Entry 3U1S (X-ray diffraction, 2.30 A resolution); this record covers chains L and H.

[Chain L]
Molecule: Fab PGT145 Light chain
Source organism: Homo sapiens
Notes: fragment: fragment antigen binding; antibody fragment or engineered binder
Amino-acid sequence (239 residues; row label = number of the first residue in the row; a row labelled like 27A-27E holds insertion residues (27A, then the next letters in order); numbers below 1 keep their minus sign (Met-19 is residue -19)):
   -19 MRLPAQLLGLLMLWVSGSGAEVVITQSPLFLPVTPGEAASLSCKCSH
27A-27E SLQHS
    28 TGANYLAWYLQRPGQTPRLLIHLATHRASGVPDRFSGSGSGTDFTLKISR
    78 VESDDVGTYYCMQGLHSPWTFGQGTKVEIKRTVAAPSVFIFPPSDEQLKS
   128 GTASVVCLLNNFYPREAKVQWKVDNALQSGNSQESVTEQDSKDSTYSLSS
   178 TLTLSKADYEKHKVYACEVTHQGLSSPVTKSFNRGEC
Not modelled in the structure: -19 to 1, 214
Disulfides: Cys23-Cys88, Cys134-Cys194

[Chain H]
Molecule: Fab PGT145 Heavy chain
Source organism: Homo sapiens
Notes: fragment: fragment antigen binding; antibody fragment or engineered binder
Amino-acid sequence (267 residues; each row starts with the number of its first residue; note: 2 numbers in that range are skipped by the numbering (no residue carries them; nothing is unmodelled there); a row labelled like 52A-52C holds insertion residues (52A, then the next letters in order); numbers below 1 keep their minus sign (Gln-22 is residue -22)):
   -22 QASTMDWIWRILFLVAAATSAHSQVQLVQSGAEVKKPGSSVKVSCKASGN
    28 SFSNHDVHWVRQATGQGLEWMGWMS
52A-52C HEG
    53 DKTGLAQKFQGRV
    68 TITRDSGASTVYMEL
82A-82C RGL
    83 TADDTAIYYCLTGSKHRL
100A-100R RDYFLYNEYGPNYEEWGD
   101 YLATLDVWGHGTAVTVSSASTKGPSVFPLAPSSKSTSGGTAALGCLVKDY
   151 FPEPVTVSWNSGALTSGVHTFPAVLQSSGLYSLSSVVTVPSSSLGTQTYI
   201 CNVNHKPSNTKVDKKVEPKSCD
Not modelled in the structure: -22 to 0, 219-222
Disulfides: Cys22-Cys92, Cys145-Cys201
Modified residues: Tyr100F (o-sulfo-l-tyrosine; TYS); Tyr100I (o-sulfo-l-tyrosine; TYS)

[How chain L and chain H interact]
Pairs across the interface - 80 pairs, chain L then chain H:
  His27D(L) - Leu100(H)
  His27D(L) - Asp100B(H)  salt bridge
  His27D(L) - Tyr101(H)
  Tyr32(L) - His98(H)  hydrogen bond
  Tyr32(L) - Leu100(H)
  Tyr32(L) - Tyr101(H)  hydrophobic
  Tyr32(L) - Leu102(H)
  Tyr36(L) - Thr104(H)
  Tyr36(L) - Leu105(H)  hydrogen bond (side chain-backbone)
  Gln38(L) - Gln39(H)  hydrogen bond
  Thr43(L) - Tyr91(H)
  Thr43(L) - Trp108(H)
  Thr43(L) - Gly109(H)
  Pro44(L) - Leu45(H)  hydrophobic
  Pro44(L) - Trp108(H)  hydrogen bond (backbone-side chain)
  Leu46(L) - Thr104(H)
  His49(L) - Ala103(H)
  His49(L) - Thr104(H)
  Leu50(L) - His98(H)
  Tyr87(L) - Gln39(H)
  Tyr87(L) - Gln43(H)
  Tyr87(L) - Gly44(H)
  Tyr87(L) - Leu45(H)  hydrophobic
  Met89(L) - Trp47(H)
  Met89(L) - Leu102(H)  hydrophobic
  Met89(L) - Leu105(H)  hydrophobic
  Gly91(L) - Tyr101(H)
  Gly91(L) - Leu102(H)  hydrogen bond (backbone-backbone)
  Leu92(L) - Tyr101(H)
  Pro95(L) - Trp47(H)  hydrophobic
  Pro95(L) - Leu57(H)
  Trp96(L) - His35(H)
  Trp96(L) - Trp47(H)
  Trp96(L) - Trp50(H)
  Trp96(L) - Asp100R(H)
  Trp96(L) - Leu102(H)  hydrophobic
  Phe98(L) - Val37(H)  hydrophobic
  Phe98(L) - Leu45(H)
  Phe98(L) - Trp47(H)
  Phe98(L) - Leu105(H)  hydrophobic
  Phe116(L) - Lys134(H)
  Phe116(L) - Ser135(H)
  Ile117(L) - Lys134(H)  hydrogen bond (backbone-backbone)
  Phe118(L) - Leu129(H)  hydrophobic
  Phe118(L) - Ala130(H)
  Phe118(L) - Ser135(H)
  Phe118(L) - Ala142(H)
  Phe118(L) - Leu143(H)  hydrophobic
  Ser121(L) - Phe127(H)
  Ser121(L) - Pro128(H)
  Glu123(L) - Val126(H)
  Glu123(L) - Phe127(H)
  Glu123(L) - Lys214(H)  salt bridge
  Gln124(L) - Phe127(H)
  Ser131(L) - Leu146(H)
  Ser131(L) - Lys148(H)  hydrogen bond
  Val133(L) - Leu129(H)  hydrophobic
  Leu135(L) - Ala142(H)  hydrophobic
  Leu135(L) - Phe171(H)  hydrophobic
  Leu135(L) - Val186(H)  hydrophobic
  Asn137(L) - His169(H)  hydrogen bond
  Asn137(L) - Thr188(H)
  Asn138(L) - His169(H)  hydrogen bond
  Gln160(L) - Val174(H)
  Gln160(L) - Leu175(H)  hydrogen bond (side chain-backbone)
  Gln160(L) - Gln176(H)
  Glu161(L) - Val174(H)
  Ser162(L) - Phe171(H)
  Ser162(L) - Pro172(H)  hydrogen bond (side chain-backbone)
  Ser162(L) - Val174(H)
  Val163(L) - Pro172(H)
  Thr164(L) - Phe171(H)
  Ser174(L) - His169(H)  hydrogen bond
  Ser174(L) - Phe171(H)
  Leu175(L) - Phe171(H)
  Ser176(L) - Phe171(H)
  Ser176(L) - Ser184(H)  hydrogen bond
  Thr180(L) - Lys148(H)  hydrogen bond
  Lys207(L) - Lys134(H)  hydrogen bond (side chain-backbone)
  Ser208(L) - Lys134(H)  hydrogen bond (backbone-side chain)
Also at the interface, not in a pair above, chain L (41 interface residues in all): Thr28, Thr178, Phe209
Also at the interface, not in a pair above, chain H (48 interface residues in all): Glu46, Ala58, Gln59, Thr136, Ser137, Thr170

[In short]
41 residues of chain L and 48 residues of chain H are in contact; the contacts include 16 hydrogen bonds and 2
salt bridges. Polar contacts include His27D(L)-Asp100B(H), Glu123(L)-Lys214(H) and Tyr32(L)-His98(H).
Here chain L is Fab PGT145 Light chain and chain H is Fab PGT145 Heavy chain, both from Homo sapiens. Entry
3U1S (Crystal structure of human Fab PGT145, a broadly reactive and potent HIV-1 neutralizing antibody) was
determined by X-ray diffraction together with 3TCL, 3U36, 3U46, 3U4B and 3U4E from the same study.
